8VX6 - chains I and K of the 11 polymer chains in the assembly; structure by electron microscopy, 3.20 A resolution.

Chain I:
Molecule: 167-nt DNA strand
Sequence (167 nucleotides; row label = number of the first residue in the row; numbers below 1 keep their minus sign (DA-83 is residue -83)):
   -83 ATCGGCCGCC ACAGGATGTA TATATCTGAC ACGTGCCTGG AGACTAGGGA GTAATCCCCT
   -23 TGGCGGTTAA AACGCGGGGG ACAGCGCGTA CGTGCGTTTA AGCGGTGCTA GAGCTGTCTA
    37 CGACCAATTG AGCGGCCTCG GCACCGGGAT TCTCCAGGGC GGCCGAT
Not modelled in the structure: -83 to -75, 82-83

Chain K:
Protein: N-glycosylase/DNA lyase
Source organism: Homo sapiens
Notes: EC 3.2.2.-, 4.2.99.18
Reference sequence: O15527 (OGG1_HUMAN); numbering as in UniProt (aligned over 2-345)
Chain sequence (387 residues; row label = number of the first residue in the row; numbers below 1 keep their minus sign (Met-41 is residue -41)):
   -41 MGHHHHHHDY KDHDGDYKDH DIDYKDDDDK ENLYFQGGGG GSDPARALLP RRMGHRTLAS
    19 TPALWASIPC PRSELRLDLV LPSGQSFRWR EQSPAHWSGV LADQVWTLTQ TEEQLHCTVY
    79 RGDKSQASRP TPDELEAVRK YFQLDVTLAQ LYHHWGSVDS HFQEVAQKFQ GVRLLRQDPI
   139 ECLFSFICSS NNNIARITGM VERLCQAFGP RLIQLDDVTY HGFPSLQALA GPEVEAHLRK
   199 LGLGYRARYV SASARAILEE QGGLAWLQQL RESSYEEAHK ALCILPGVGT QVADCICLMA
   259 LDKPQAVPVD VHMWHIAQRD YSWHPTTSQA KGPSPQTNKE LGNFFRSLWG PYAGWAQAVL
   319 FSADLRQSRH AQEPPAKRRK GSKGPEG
Not modelled in the structure: -41 to 11, 80-82, 326-345
Construct notes: expression tag (-41 to 1); engineered mutation Gln249 (Lys in O15527)
Curated features (UniProtKB/Swiss-Prot):
  - binding site (DNA): Asn149, Arg154, Arg204, His270, Gln287
  - binding site (8-oxoguanine): Pro266, Asp268, Gln315, Phe319
  - natural variant: Gly12 (G12E: Found in a kidney cancer sample), Arg46 (R46Q: Found in a clear cell renal cell carcinoma sample), Ala85 (A85S: Found in a lung cancer sample), Arg131 (R131Q: Found in a lung cancer sample), Arg154 (R154H: Found in a gastric cancer sample), Ser232 (S232T: Found in a kidney cancer sample)
  - mutagenesis: Asp268 (D268E/Q: No effect on activity; D268N: Decreases activity about 65-fold)
What the authors report for this chain:
  - mutagenesis - K249Q: abolished catalytic activity (citing earlier work)

Interface between chain I and chain K:
Residue-residue contacts - 17 pairs, chain I then chain K:
  DG74(I) - His273(K)  phosphate contact
  DG75(I) - Gly42(K)  hydrogen bond to the base
  DG75(I) - Phe45(K)  base contact
  DG75(I) - Asn150(K)  phosphate contact
  DG75(I) - Asn151(K)  phosphate contact
  DG75(I) - Ile152(K)  base contact
  DG75(I) - Gln249(K)  hydrogen bond to the base
  DG75(I) - Asp268(K)  base contact
  DG75(I) - Val269(K)  phosphate contact
  DG75(I) - His270(K)  salt bridge to the phosphate
  DG75(I) - Phe319(K)  base contact
  DC76(I) - Ser148(K)  sugar contact
  DC76(I) - Asn149(K)  hydrogen bond to the sugar
  DC76(I) - Val269(K)  phosphate contact
  DG77(I) - Tyr207(K)  phosphate contact
  DG77(I) - Gly247(K)  phosphate contact
  DG78(I) - Tyr207(K)  sugar contact
Other interface residues (no listed pair), chain K (26 interface residues in all): Ser41, Gln43, Phe144, Ser147, Arg154, Ile155, Tyr203, Gly245, Thr248, Val250, Cys253

Summary:
The interface between chain I and chain K involves 5 residues on one side and 26 on the other; the contacts
include 3 hydrogen bonds and 1 salt bridge. Among the polar pairs are DG75(I)-Gly42(K), DG75(I)-Gln249(K) and
DC76(I)-Asn149(K). From the paper: K249Q of chain K abolishes catalytic activity.
Here chain I is a 167-nt DNA strand and chain K is N-glycosylase/DNA lyase (Homo sapiens). Entry 8VX6 (Human
OGG1 bound at the nucleosomal DNA entry site) was determined by electron microscopy (same publication as 8VX4
and 8VX5).
